4MB4 - chain A; structure by X-ray diffraction, 1.48 A resolution.

== Chain A ==
Protein: Chitinase 60
From: Moritella marina
Notes: EC 3.2.1.14
Reference sequence: B1VBB0 (B1VBB0_VIBMA); residue numbers follow UniProt; this construct covers 23-550
Amino-acid sequence (528 residues; row label = number of the first residue in the row):
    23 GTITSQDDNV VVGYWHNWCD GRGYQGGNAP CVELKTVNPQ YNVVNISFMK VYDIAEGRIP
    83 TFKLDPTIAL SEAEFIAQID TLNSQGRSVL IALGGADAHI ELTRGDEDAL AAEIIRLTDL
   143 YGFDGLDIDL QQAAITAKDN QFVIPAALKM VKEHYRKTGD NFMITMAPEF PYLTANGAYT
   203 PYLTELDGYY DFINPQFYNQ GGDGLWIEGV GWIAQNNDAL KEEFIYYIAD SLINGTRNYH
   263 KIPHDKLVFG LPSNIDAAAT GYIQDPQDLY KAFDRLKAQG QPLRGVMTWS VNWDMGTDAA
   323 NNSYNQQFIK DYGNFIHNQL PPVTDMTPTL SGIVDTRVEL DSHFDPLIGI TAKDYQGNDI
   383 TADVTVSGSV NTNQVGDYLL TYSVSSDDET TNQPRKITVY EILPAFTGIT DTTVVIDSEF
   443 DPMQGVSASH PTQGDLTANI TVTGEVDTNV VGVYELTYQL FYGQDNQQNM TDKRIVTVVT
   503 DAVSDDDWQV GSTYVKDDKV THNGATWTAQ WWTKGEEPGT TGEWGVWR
Disulfides: Cys41-Cys53
Construct notes: engineered mutation Gln153 (Glu in B1VBB0)
Bound ions: Na+: Thr24, Asn105, Gly144, Asp146
Ligand contacts:
  - glycine (GLY), molecule 1: Lys174, Arg178, Asn183, Gly210, Tyr211, Tyr212, Asp213, Lys268
  - glycine (GLY), molecule 2: Phe192, Pro193, Thr196, Asp225, Gly226, Leu227, Tyr261
  - glycine (GLY), molecule 3: Asp320, Asn324, Ser325, Tyr326
From the paper describing this entry:
  - binding site for N-acetylglucosamine: Asn221
  - mutagenesis - E153Q (105-fold): decreased catalytic activity

== Summary ==
Bound to chain A: 3 copies of glycine. Thr24, Asn105, Gly144 and Asp146 coordinate Na+. The paper reports a
binding site for N-acetylglucosamine at Asn221; E153Q reduces catalytic activity.
Chain A is Chitinase 60 (Moritella marina); the structure, Crystal structure of E153Q mutant of cold-adapted
chitinase from Moritella complex with Nag4, was determined by X-ray diffraction, deposited together with 4MB3
and 4MB5.
